PDB entry 7X8G | X-ray diffraction, 1.91 A resolution | chains A and B

# Chain A
Name: Protein ENL
Source organism: Homo sapiens
Notes: engineered mutation(s): insertions
UniProt: Q03111 (ENL_HUMAN); the construct has insertions or renumbered stretches relative to UniProt, so the offset changes along the chain: 1-114 = UniProt 1-114; 118-151 = UniProt 115-148
Amino-acid sequence (160 residues; numbered -2 to 157; the number before each row is that of its first residue; numbers below 1 keep their minus sign (Gly-2 is residue -2)):
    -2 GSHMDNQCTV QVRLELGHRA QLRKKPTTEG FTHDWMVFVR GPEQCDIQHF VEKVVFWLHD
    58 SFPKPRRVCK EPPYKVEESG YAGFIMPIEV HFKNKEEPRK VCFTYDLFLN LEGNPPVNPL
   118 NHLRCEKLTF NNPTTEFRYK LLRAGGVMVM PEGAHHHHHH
Disordered / not traced: -2 to 3, 150-157
Differences from the reference sequence: expression tag (-2 to 0, 152-157); insertion (115-117)
From the paper describing this entry:
  - conformationally variable residues: Leu117
  - mutagenesis - Y78A: decreased localization to H3K27ac-marked chromatin
  - mutagenesis - N111P: decreased binding to YEATS self-association

# Chain B
Name: H3K27ac(24-27) peptide
Amino-acid sequence (4 residues; each row starts with the number of its first residue):
    24 AARK
Modified / non-standard residues: Lys27 (N(6)-acetyllysine; ALY)

# How chain A and chain B interact
Contacting residue pairs (19; chain A residue first):
  Phe28(A) with Lys27(B)
  His56(A) with Lys27(B), hydrogen bond (side chain-backbone)
  Ser58(A) with Lys27(B)
  Phe59(A) with Lys27(B)
  Gly77(A) with Lys27(B)
  Tyr78(A) with Ala25(B); Lys27(B)
  Ala79(A) with Ala25(B); Arg26(B); Lys27(B)
  Gly80(A) with Ala25(B), hydrogen bond (backbone-backbone); Arg26(B); Lys27(B), hydrogen bond (backbone-backbone)
  Phe81(A) with Arg26(B); Lys27(B)
  Ile82(A) with Arg26(B)
  Asp103(A) with Arg26(B), salt bridge
  Phe105(A) with Arg26(B)
  Asn107(A) with Ala24(B)

# Overview
13 residues of chain A and 4 residues of chain B are in contact; the contacts include 3 hydrogen bonds and 1
salt bridge. Polar contacts include Asp103(A)-Arg26(B), His56(A)-Lys27(B) and Gly80(A)-Ala25(B). The paper
reports that Y78A of chain A reduces localization to H3K27ac-marked chromatin; conformational variability at
Leu117(A).
Here chain A is Protein ENL (Homo sapiens) and chain B is H3K27ac(24-27) peptide. Entry 7X8G (Crystal
structure of ENL T1(H116P) mutant YEATS domain in complex with histone H3 acetylation at K27) was determined
by X-ray diffraction, deposited together with 7X88, 7X8B, 7X8F and 7E74.
